PDB entry 9KET | electron microscopy, 3.46 A resolution | chains A and B of the 10 polymer chains in the assembly

== Chain A (and B) ==
Molecule: DNA-directed RNA polymerase subunit alpha
Source organism: Mycobacterium tuberculosis H37Rv
Notes: EC 2.7.7.6; chain B of this document is another copy of the same molecule, construct and numbering; everything in this record applies to it too
Reference sequence: P9WGZ1 (RPOA_MYCTU); numbering as in UniProt (aligned over 1-347)
Chain sequence (347 residues; each row starts with the number of its first residue):
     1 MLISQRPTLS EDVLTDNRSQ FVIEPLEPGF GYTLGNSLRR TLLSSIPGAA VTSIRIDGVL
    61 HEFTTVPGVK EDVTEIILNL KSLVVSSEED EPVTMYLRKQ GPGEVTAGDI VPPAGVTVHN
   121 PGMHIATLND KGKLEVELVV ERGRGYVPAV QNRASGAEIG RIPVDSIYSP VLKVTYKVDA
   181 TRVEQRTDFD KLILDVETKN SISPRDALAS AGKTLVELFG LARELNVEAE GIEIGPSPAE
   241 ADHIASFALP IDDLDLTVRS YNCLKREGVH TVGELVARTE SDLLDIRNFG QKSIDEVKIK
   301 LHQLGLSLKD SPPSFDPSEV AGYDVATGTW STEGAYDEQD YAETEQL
Not modelled in the structure: 1-2, 227-347 (chain B: 238-347)

== Interface between chain A and chain B ==
Residue-residue contacts (65; chain A residue first):
  Pro7(A) - Leu218(B)  hydrophobic
  Pro7(A) - Leu221(B)
  Thr8(A) - Leu221(B)
  Leu9(A) - Leu221(B)  hydrophobic
  Leu9(A) - Leu225(B)  hydrophobic
  Glu27(A) - Ser44(B)
  Glu27(A) - Arg144(B)  salt bridge
  Pro28(A) - Arg40(B)
  Phe30(A) - Leu215(B)  hydrophobic
  Phe30(A) - Leu218(B)  hydrophobic
  Thr33(A) - Asn36(B)  hydrogen bond
  Thr33(A) - Ser37(B)
  Thr33(A) - Arg40(B)
  Leu34(A) - Leu218(B)  hydrophobic
  Leu34(A) - Phe219(B)  hydrophobic
  Ser37(A) - Thr33(B)  hydrogen bond (side chain-backbone)
  Ser37(A) - Ser37(B)  hydrogen bond
  Leu38(A) - Phe219(B)  hydrophobic
  Arg40(A) - Gly29(B)  hydrogen bond (side chain-backbone)
  Arg40(A) - Tyr32(B)
  Arg40(A) - Thr33(B)
  Thr41(A) - Phe30(B)
  Ser45(A) - Phe30(B)
  Pro47(A) - Glu230(B)
  Arg142(A) - Glu230(B)  salt bridge
  Arg144(A) - Met1(B)
  Arg144(A) - Glu27(B)  salt bridge
  Arg144(A) - Ile232(B)
  Glu184(A) - Val150(B)
  Arg186(A) - Glu141(B)  salt bridge
  Arg186(A) - Val147(B)
  Arg205(A) - Leu225(B)  hydrogen bond (side chain-backbone)
  Arg205(A) - Asn226(B)  hydrogen bond
  Asp206(A) - Asn226(B)  hydrogen bond
  Ala209(A) - Asn226(B)
  Ser210(A) - Glu230(B)  hydrogen bond (side chain-backbone)
  Lys213(A) - Arg223(B)
  Lys213(A) - Ala229(B)
  Lys213(A) - Ile232(B)
  Lys213(A) - Glu233(B)  salt bridge
  Thr214(A) - Gly231(B)
  Thr214(A) - Ile232(B)
  Leu215(A) - Phe30(B)  hydrophobic
  Leu215(A) - Phe219(B)  hydrophobic
  Val216(A) - Val216(B)
  Val216(A) - Phe219(B)
  Val216(A) - Gly220(B)
  Val216(A) - Arg223(B)
  Glu217(A) - Ile232(B)
  Glu217(A) - Ile234(B)
  Leu218(A) - Phe30(B)  hydrophobic
  Leu218(A) - Ile234(B)  hydrophobic
  Phe219(A) - Leu34(B)  hydrophobic
  Phe219(A) - Ser37(B)
  Phe219(A) - Leu215(B)  hydrophobic
  Phe219(A) - Val216(B)
  Phe219(A) - Phe219(B)  hydrophobic
  Gly220(A) - Val216(B)
  Leu221(A) - Pro7(B)
  Leu221(A) - Leu9(B)  hydrophobic
  Arg223(A) - Gly212(B)
  Arg223(A) - Lys213(B)
  Arg223(A) - Val216(B)
  Leu225(A) - Leu9(B)  hydrophobic
  Leu225(A) - Arg205(B)
Interface residues without a listed pair, chain A (42 interface residues in all): Ile3, Phe21, Leu26, Gly29, Ser44, Leu208, Gly212, Ala222, Asn226
Interface residues without a listed pair, chain B (43 interface residues in all): Thr8, Phe21, Ile23, Leu38, Thr41, Leu208, Ala209, Ala222

== In short ==
The interface between chain A and chain B involves 42 residues on one side and 43 on the other, with 8
hydrogen bonds and 5 salt bridges. Among the polar pairs are Glu27(A)-Arg144(B), Arg142(A)-Glu230(B) and
Arg186(A)-Glu141(B).
Both chains are DNA-directed RNA polymerase subunit alpha (Mycobacterium tuberculosis H37Rv). Entry 9KET
(Cryo-EM structure of Mycobacterium tuberculosis transcription activation complex with two PhoP
molecules(composite map)) was determined by electron microscopy together with 9JI2, 9KEU and 9KEV from the
same study.
